5C9J - chains A and B; structure by X-ray diffraction, 2.40 A resolution.

# Chain A
Protein: T-cell surface glycoprotein CD1c, T-cell surface glycoprotein CD1b
Organism: Homo sapiens
UniProt: chimeric construct of P29017, P29016: residues 9-188 from P29017 (CD1C_HUMAN) positions 24-203 (UniProt number = residue number + 15); residues 189-281 from P29016 positions 203-295 (UniProt number = residue number + 14)
Chain sequence (281 residues; row label = number of the first residue in the row):
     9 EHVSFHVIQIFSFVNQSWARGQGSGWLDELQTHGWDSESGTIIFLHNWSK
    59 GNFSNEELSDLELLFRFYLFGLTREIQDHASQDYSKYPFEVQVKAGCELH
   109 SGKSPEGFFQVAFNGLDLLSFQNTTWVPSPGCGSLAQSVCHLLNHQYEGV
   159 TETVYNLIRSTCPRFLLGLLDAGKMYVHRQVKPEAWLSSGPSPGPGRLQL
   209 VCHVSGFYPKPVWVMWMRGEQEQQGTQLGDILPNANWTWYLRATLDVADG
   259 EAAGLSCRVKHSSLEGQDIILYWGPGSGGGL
Disulfides: Cys105-Cys170, Cys210-Cys265
Sequence notes: expression tag (282-289)
Swiss-Prot annotation at these positions:
  - glycosylation (N-linked (GlcNAc...) asparagine): Asn23, Asn55, Asn60, Asn131, Asn244
What the authors report for this chain:
  - conformationally variable residues: Glu83, His87, Leu150, Tyr155

# Chain B
Protein: Beta-2-microglobulin
Organism: Homo sapiens
UniProt: P61769 (B2MG_HUMAN); residues 2-99 here correspond to UniProt positions 21-118 (UniProt number = residue number + 19)
Chain sequence (99 residues; each row starts with the number of its first residue):
     1 MIQRTPKIQVYSRHPAENGKSNFLNCYVSGFHPSDIEVDLLKNGERIEKV
    51 EHSDLSFSKDWSFYLLYYTEFTPTEKDEYACRVNHVTLSQPKIVKWDRD
Disulfides: Cys26-Cys81
Sequence notes: initiating methionine (1)
Swiss-Prot annotation at these positions:
  - modified residue: Gln3 (Pyrrolidone carboxylic acid)
  - glycosylation: Ile2 (N-linked (Glc) (glycation) isoleucine), Lys20 (N-linked (Glc) (glycation) lysine), Lys42 (N-linked (Glc) (glycation) lysine), Lys49 (N-linked (Glc) (glycation) lysine), Lys59 (N-linked (Glc) (glycation) lysine), Lys92 (N-linked (Glc) (glycation) lysine), Lys95 (N-linked (Glc) (glycation) lysine)

# Interface between chain A and chain B
Pairs across the interface (57):
  Ile16(A) with Ser56(B); Phe57(B), hydrophobic
  Ile18(A) with Leu55(B), hydrophobic; Phe63(B), hydrophobic
  Ser20(A) with Ser34(B)
  Gln30(A) with Leu55(B)
  Trp34(A) with Ser56(B)
  Gln39(A) with Asp54(B), hydrogen bond
  Pro96(A) with Met1(B)
  Glu98(A) with His32(B); Pro33(B); Ser34(B), hydrogen bond; Phe63(B)
  Gln100(A) with His32(B), hydrogen bond; Phe57(B); Trp61(B), hydrogen bond (side chain-backbone); Phe63(B)
  Val101(A) with Phe57(B)
  Gln118(A) with Trp61(B)
  Ala120(A) with Trp61(B), hydrophobic
  Asn122(A) with Met1(B); Ile2(B); His32(B)
  Gly123(A) with Ile2(B); His32(B), hydrogen bond (backbone-side chain); Asp60(B); Trp61(B)
  Leu124(A) with Ile2(B), hydrophobic
  Asp125(A) with Trp61(B), hydrogen bond
  Glu192(A) with Arg13(B); His14(B), salt bridge
  Trp194(A) with Arg13(B); His14(B); Pro15(B)
  Ser196(A) with Arg98(B); Asp99(B)
  Ser197(A) with Asp99(B)
  Gly198(A) with Asp99(B)
  His211(A) with Asp99(B)
  Ser213(A) with Arg13(B), hydrogen bond (side chain-backbone)
  Asp238(A) with Lys7(B), salt bridge; Gln9(B)
  Leu240(A) with Gln9(B); Tyr11(B); Tyr27(B), hydrophobic
  Pro241(A) with Tyr11(B), hydrogen bond (backbone-side chain); Tyr27(B), hydrophobic; Leu66(B)
  Asn242(A) with Arg13(B); Asn25(B), hydrogen bond; Leu66(B)
  Ala243(A) with Arg13(B); Leu66(B); Tyr68(B), hydrophobic
  Asn244(A) with Arg13(B)
  Tyr248(A) with Tyr11(B), hydrophobic; Ser12(B)
Other interface residues (no listed pair), chain A (37 interface residues in all): Gln17, Ser32, Gly42, Lys102, Val119, Pro199, Arg250
Other interface residues (no listed pair), chain B (27 interface residues in all): Asp35, Tyr64

# Overview
Chain A and chain B form an interface of 37 and 27 residues respectively, with 9 hydrogen bonds and 2 salt
bridges. Polar pairs include Glu192(A)-His14(B), Asp238(A)-Lys7(B) and Gln39(A)-Asp54(B). From the paper:
conformational variability at Glu83(A), His87(A) and Leu150(A) among others.
Chain A is T-cell surface glycoprotein CD1c, T-cell surface glycoprotein CD1b and chain B is
Beta-2-microglobulin, both from Homo sapiens; the structure, Human CD1c with ligands in A' and F' channel, was
determined by X-ray diffraction.
